5XK8 - chains A and B; structure by X-ray diffraction, 2.30 A resolution.

# Chain A (and B)
Molecule: Undecaprenyl diphosphate synthase
Organism: Streptomyces sp. CNH189
Notes: chain B of this document is another copy of the same molecule, construct and numbering; everything in this record applies to it too
UniProt: M4T4U9 (M4T4U9_9ACTN); residues 1-217 here = UniProt positions 1-217
Chain sequence (232 residues; row label = number of the first residue in the row; numbers below 1 keep their minus sign (Met-14 is residue -14)):
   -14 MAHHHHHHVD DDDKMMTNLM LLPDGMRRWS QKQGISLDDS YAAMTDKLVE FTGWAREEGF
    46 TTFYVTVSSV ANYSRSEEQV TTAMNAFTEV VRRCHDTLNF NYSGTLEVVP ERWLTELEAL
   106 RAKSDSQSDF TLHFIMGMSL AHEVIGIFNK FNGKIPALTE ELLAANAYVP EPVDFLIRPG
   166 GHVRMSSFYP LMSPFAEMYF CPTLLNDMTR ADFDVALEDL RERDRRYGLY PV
Unresolved in the structure: -14 to -1 (chain B: -14 to 0, 210-217)
Differences from the reference sequence: expression tag (-14 to 0)
Ligand contacts: geranyl diphosphate (GPP): Pro8, Asp9, Gly10, Met11, Arg12, Arg13, Tyr26, Val52, Ser53, Asn57, Tyr58, Arg60, Gln64, Val65, Ala68, Met69, Phe72, His167

# Chain A / chain B interface
Pairs across the interface - 76 pairs, chain A then chain B:
  Leu125(A) with Tyr174(B), hydrophobic; Leu176(B)
  Ala126(A) with Leu148(B), hydrophobic
  His127(A) with Glu145(B), salt bridge
  Val129(A) with Val129(B), hydrophobic
  Ile130(A) with Leu143(B); Thr144(B); Glu145(B)
  Phe133(A) with Phe133(B), hydrophobic; Phe136(B); Ile140(B), hydrophobic; Leu143(B), hydrophobic
  Asn134(A) with Ala142(B); Leu143(B), hydrogen bond (side chain-backbone)
  Phe136(A) with Phe133(B)
  Asn137(A) with Phe133(B); Phe136(B); Asn137(B); Gly138(B), hydrogen bond (side chain-backbone); Ile140(B), hydrogen bond (side chain-backbone); Pro141(B), hydrogen bond (side chain-backbone)
  Gly138(A) with Asn137(B), hydrogen bond (backbone-side chain); Gly138(B)
  Ile140(A) with Phe133(B), hydrophobic; Asn137(B), hydrogen bond (backbone-side chain)
  Pro141(A) with Asn137(B), hydrogen bond (backbone-side chain)
  Ala142(A) with Asn134(B)
  Leu143(A) with Ile130(B); Phe133(B), hydrophobic; Asn134(B), hydrogen bond (backbone-side chain)
  Thr144(A) with Ile130(B)
  Glu145(A) with His127(B), salt bridge; Ile130(B)
  Leu148(A) with Ala126(B)
  Val168(A) with Glu182(B); Met183(B), hydrogen bond (backbone-backbone); Phe185(B), hydrophobic; Arg208(B), hydrogen bond (backbone-side chain)
  Arg169(A) with Ala181(B); Glu182(B), salt bridge
  Met170(A) with Met183(B), hydrophobic
  Ser171(A) with Tyr174(B); Pro179(B)
  Ser172(A) with Pro179(B)
  Tyr174(A) with Leu125(B), hydrophobic; Met170(B); Tyr174(B)
  Leu176(A) with Leu125(B)
  Met177(A) with Ala126(B), hydrophobic
  Pro179(A) with Ser171(B), hydrogen bond (backbone-backbone); Ser172(B), hydrogen bond (backbone-backbone)
  Phe180(A) with Ala56(B), hydrophobic; Ser171(B)
  Ala181(A) with Arg169(B)
  Glu182(A) with Val168(B); Arg169(B), salt bridge
  Met183(A) with Val168(B), hydrogen bond (backbone-backbone); Met183(B), hydrophobic
  Phe185(A) with Val168(B), hydrophobic; Phe185(B), hydrophobic
  Arg208(A) with Val168(B), hydrogen bond (side chain-backbone)
  Asp209(A) with Arg169(B), hydrogen bond (backbone-side chain)
  Arg211(A) with Arg12(B); Arg169(B)
  Tyr212(A) with Ala56(B)
  Gly213(A) with Asn57(B), hydrogen bond (backbone-side chain); Arg60(B), hydrogen bond (backbone-side chain)
  Leu214(A) with Ala56(B); Ser59(B); Arg60(B)
  Tyr215(A) with Arg12(B); Leu22(B); Tyr26(B); Arg60(B), hydrogen bond; Gln64(B)
  Pro216(A) with Arg12(B)
Other interface residues (no listed pair), chain A (42 interface residues in all): Lys139, Pro175, Arg210
Other interface residues (no listed pair), chain B (42 interface residues in all): Ile132, Met177, Ser178, Asp209

# Overview
The chain A/chain B interface involves 42 residues from each chain, with 18 hydrogen bonds and 4 salt bridges.
Polar pairs include His127(A)-Glu145(B), Arg169(A)-Glu182(B) and Asn134(A)-Leu143(B). Chain A binds geranyl
diphosphate.
Both chains are Undecaprenyl diphosphate synthase (Streptomyces sp. CNH189). Entry 5XK8 (Crystal structure of
Isosesquilavandulyl Diphosphate Synthase from Streptomyces sp. strain CNH-189 in complex with GPP) was
determined by X-ray diffraction together with 5XK6, 5XK7 and 5XK9 from the same study.
